7KWQ - chains A and C of the 3 polymer chains in the assembly; structure by X-ray diffraction, 2.30 A resolution.

[Chain A (and C)]
Name: Spermidine N(1)-acetyltransferase
Organism: Vibrio cholerae serotype O1 (strain ATCC 39315 / El Tor Inaba N16961)
Notes: EC 2.3.1.57; chain C of this document is another copy of the same molecule, construct and numbering; everything in this record applies to it too
UniProt: Q9KL03 (ATDA_VIBCH); residues 1-173 here = UniProt positions 1-173
Sequence (173 residues; each row starts with the number of its first residue):
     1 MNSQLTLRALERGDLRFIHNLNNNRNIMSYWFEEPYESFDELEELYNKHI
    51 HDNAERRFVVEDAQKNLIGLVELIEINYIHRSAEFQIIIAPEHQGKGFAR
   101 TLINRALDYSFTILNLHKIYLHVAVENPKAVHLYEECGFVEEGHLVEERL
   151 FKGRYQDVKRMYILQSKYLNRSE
Disordered / not traced: 1-2, 172-173 (chain C: 1-3, 172-173)
Construct notes: engineered mutation R149 (Phe in Q9KL03), L150 (Phe in Q9KL03), F151 (Ile in Q9KL03), K152 (Asn in Q9KL03)
What the authors report for this chain:
  - mutagenesis - F149R/F150L/I151F/N152K (26-fold): decreased catalytic activity

[How chain A and chain C interact]
Pairs across the interface (30):
  N26(A) with I113(C)
  I27(A) with I113(C)
  M28(A) with Y109(C); L114(C), hydrophobic
  P35(A) with N53(C)
  E37(A) with A9(C); R56(C); Y109(C), hydrogen bond
  S38(A) with A9(C); L10(C); E11(C)
  F39(A) with E11(C), hydrogen bond (backbone-side chain)
  D40(A) with E11(C), hydrogen bond (backbone-side chain); R12(C), salt bridge; Y46(C), hydrogen bond; I50(C)
  E41(A) with I50(C); H51(C); R56(C), salt bridge
  E44(A) with I50(C); H51(C)
  L45(A) with H51(C)
  L150(A) with N115(C)
  K152(A) with T112(C)
  G153(A) with F111(C); T112(C); N115(C), hydrogen bond (backbone-side chain)
  R154(A) with L169(C); N170(C); R171(C)
Other interface residues (no listed pair), chain A (16 interface residues in all): H19
Other interface residues (no listed pair), chain C (19 interface residues in all): Q165

[In short]
Chain A and chain C form an interface of 16 and 19 residues respectively; the contacts include 5 hydrogen
bonds and 2 salt bridges. Polar contacts include D40(A)-R12(C), E41(A)-R56(C) and E37(A)-Y109(C). The paper
reports that F149R/F150L/I151F/N152K of chain A reduce catalytic activity.
Chain A and chain C are both Spermidine N(1)-acetyltransferase (Vibrio cholerae serotype O1 (strain ATCC 39315
/ El Tor Inaba N16961)); the structure, Spermidine N-acetyltransferase SpeG R149-K152 chimera from Vibrio
cholerae and hSSAT, was determined by X-ray diffraction, deposited together with 7KWH, 7KWJ, 7KWX, 7KX2 and
7KX3.
